6KSS - chains A and D of the 4 polymer chains in the assembly; structure by electron microscopy, 8.10 A resolution (very low resolution: no residue pairs are listed; an interface is given only as per-side residue counts).

[Chain A (and D)]
Name: Glutamate receptor ionotropic, delta-1
Source organism: Rattus norvegicus
Notes: chain D of this document is another copy of the same molecule, construct and numbering; everything in this record applies to it too
UniProt: Q62640 (GRID1_RAT); residues 1-851 here correspond to UniProt positions 21-871 (UniProt number = residue number + 20)
Sequence (856 residues; row label = number of the first residue in the row):
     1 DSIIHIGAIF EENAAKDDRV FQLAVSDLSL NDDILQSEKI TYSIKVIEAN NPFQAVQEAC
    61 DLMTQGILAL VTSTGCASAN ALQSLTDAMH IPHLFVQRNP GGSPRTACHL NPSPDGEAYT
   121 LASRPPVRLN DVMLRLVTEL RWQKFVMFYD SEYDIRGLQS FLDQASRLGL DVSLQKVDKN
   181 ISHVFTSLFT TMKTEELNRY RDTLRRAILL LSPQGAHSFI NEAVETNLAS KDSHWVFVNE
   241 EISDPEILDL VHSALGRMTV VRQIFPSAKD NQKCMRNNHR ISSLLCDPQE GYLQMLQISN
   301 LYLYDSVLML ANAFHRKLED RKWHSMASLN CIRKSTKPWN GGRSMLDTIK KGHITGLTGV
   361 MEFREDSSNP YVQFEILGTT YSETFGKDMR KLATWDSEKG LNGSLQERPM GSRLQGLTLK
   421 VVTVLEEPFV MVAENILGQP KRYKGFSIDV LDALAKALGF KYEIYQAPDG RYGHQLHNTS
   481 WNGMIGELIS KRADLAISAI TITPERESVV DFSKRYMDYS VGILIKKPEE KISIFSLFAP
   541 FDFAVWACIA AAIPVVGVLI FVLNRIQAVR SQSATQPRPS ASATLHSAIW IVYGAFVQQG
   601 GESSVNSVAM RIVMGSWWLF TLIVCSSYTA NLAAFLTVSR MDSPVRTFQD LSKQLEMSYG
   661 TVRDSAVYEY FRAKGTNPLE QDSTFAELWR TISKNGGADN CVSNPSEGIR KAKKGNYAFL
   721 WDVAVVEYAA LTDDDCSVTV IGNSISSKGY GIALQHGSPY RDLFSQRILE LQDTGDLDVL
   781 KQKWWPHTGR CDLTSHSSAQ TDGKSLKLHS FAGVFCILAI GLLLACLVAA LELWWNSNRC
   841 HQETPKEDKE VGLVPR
Unresolved in the structure: 1, 406-416, 528-531, 562-608, 638-643, 794-809, 839-856
Disulfides: C60-C331, C76-C108, C274-C286, C736-C791
Reported in the primary citation:
  - self-association interface (contacts with another copy of this molecule); pairs are residue here / residue on that copy: I155-I155, K514-K514
  - mutagenesis - A634C: increased signaling

[Interface between chain A and chain D]
At this resolution (8 A) residue pairs are not listed: 26 residues of chain A and 24 of chain D lie at the interface.

[Summary]
The interface between chain A and chain D involves 26 residues on one side and 24 on the other. From the
paper: A634C of chain A increases signaling; a self-association interface involving I155(A) and K514(A).
Chain A and chain D are both Glutamate receptor ionotropic, delta-1 (Rattus norvegicus); the structure, Rat
GluD1 receptor(compact conformation) in complex with 7-CKA and Calcium ions, was determined by electron
microscopy (same publication as 6KSP).
